8I5D - chains H and P of the 5 polymer chains in the assembly; structure by X-ray diffraction, 3.30 A resolution.

# Chain H
Protein: MHC class I antigen (Fragment)
Organism: Homo sapiens
UniProt: U5YJJ6 (U5YJJ6_HUMAN); residues 1-274 here correspond to UniProt positions 25-298 (UniProt number = residue number + 24)
Sequence (274 residues; each row starts with the number of its first residue):
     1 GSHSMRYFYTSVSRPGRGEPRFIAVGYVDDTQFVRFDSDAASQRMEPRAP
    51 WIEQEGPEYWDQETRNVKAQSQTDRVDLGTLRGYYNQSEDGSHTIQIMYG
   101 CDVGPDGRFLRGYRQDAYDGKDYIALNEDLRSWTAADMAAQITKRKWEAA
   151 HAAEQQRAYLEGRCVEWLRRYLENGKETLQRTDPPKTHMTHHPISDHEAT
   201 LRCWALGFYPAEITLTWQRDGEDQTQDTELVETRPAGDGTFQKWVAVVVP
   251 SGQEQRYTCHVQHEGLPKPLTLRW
Sequence notes: engineered mutation V245 (Ala269 in U5YJJ6), Q253 (Glu277 in U5YJJ6)
Disulfides: C101-C164, C203-C259

# Chain P
Protein: peptide KRAS-G12V-9
Notes: engineered mutation(s): G12V
Sequence (9 residues; row label = number of the first residue in the row):
     1 VVGAVGVGK

# Chain H / chain P interface
Residue-residue contacts (33; chain H residue first):
  M5(H) with V1(P)
  Y7(H) with V1(P), hydrogen bond (side chain-backbone)
  Y9(H) with V2(P); A4(P), hydrophobic
  Y59(H) with V1(P), hydrophobic
  E63(H) with V1(P); V2(P), hydrogen bond (side chain-backbone)
  Q70(H) with A4(P)
  T73(H) with G6(P)
  D77(H) with G8(P); K9(P)
  Y84(H) with K9(P), hydrogen bond (side chain-backbone)
  I95(H) with K9(P)
  I97(H) with K9(P)
  Y99(H) with V2(P); G3(P), hydrogen bond (side chain-backbone); A4(P), hydrogen bond (side chain-backbone)
  R114(H) with V5(P)
  D116(H) with K9(P), salt bridge
  T143(H) with K9(P), hydrogen bond (side chain-backbone)
  K146(H) with K9(P)
  W147(H) with V7(P); K9(P)
  A152(H) with V7(P), hydrophobic
  Q155(H) with V5(P)
  Q156(H) with G3(P), hydrogen bond (side chain-backbone); V5(P), hydrogen bond (side chain-backbone)
  Y159(H) with V1(P); V2(P); G3(P)
  R163(H) with V1(P)
  W167(H) with V1(P)
  Y171(H) with V1(P)
Other interface residues (no listed pair), chain H (29 interface residues in all): M45, N66, D74, T80, L81

# Summary
29 residues of chain H and 9 residues of chain P are in contact; the contacts include 8 hydrogen bonds and 1
salt bridge. Polar contacts include D116(H)-K9(P), Y7(H)-V1(P) and E63(H)-V2(P).
Here chain H is MHC class I antigen (Fragment) (Homo sapiens) and chain P is peptide KRAS-G12V-9. Entry 8I5D
(Crystal structure of a TCR in complex with HLA-A*11:01 bound to KRAS peptide (VVGAVGVGK)) was determined by
X-ray diffraction.
